Entry 4FM9 (X-ray diffraction, 2.90 A resolution); this record covers chains A and D of the 3 polymer chains in the assembly.

== Chain A ==
Name: DNA topoisomerase 2-alpha
Organism: Homo sapiens
Notes: EC 5.99.1.3
UniProtKB: P11388 (TOP2A_HUMAN); residue numbers follow UniProt; this construct covers 431-1193
Chain sequence (763 residues; each row starts with the number of its first residue):
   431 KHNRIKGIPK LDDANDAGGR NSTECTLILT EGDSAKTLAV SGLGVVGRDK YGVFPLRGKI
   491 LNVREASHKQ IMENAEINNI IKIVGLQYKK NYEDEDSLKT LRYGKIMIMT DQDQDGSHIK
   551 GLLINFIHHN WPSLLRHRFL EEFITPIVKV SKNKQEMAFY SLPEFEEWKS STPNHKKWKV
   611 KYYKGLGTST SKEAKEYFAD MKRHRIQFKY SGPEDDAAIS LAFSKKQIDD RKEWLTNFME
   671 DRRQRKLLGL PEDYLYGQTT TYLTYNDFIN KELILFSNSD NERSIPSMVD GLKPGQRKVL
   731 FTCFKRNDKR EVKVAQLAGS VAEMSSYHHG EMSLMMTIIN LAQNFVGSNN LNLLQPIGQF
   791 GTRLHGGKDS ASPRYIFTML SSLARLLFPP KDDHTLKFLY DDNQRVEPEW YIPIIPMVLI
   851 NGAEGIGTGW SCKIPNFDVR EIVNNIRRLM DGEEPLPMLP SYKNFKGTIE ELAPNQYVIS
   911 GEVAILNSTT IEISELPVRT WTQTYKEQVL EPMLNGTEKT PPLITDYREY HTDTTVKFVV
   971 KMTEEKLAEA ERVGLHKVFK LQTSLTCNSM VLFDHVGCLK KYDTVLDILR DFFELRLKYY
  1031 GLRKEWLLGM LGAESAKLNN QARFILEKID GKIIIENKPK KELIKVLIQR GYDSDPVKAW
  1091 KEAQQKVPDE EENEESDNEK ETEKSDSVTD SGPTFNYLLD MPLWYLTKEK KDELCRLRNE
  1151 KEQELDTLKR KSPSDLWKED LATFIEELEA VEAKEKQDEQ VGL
Unresolved in the structure: 431-432, 1093-1123, 1191-1193
UniProt features mapped onto this chain:
  - region: Lys990 to Ser999 (Interaction with DNA)
  - motif: Ile1018 to Lys1028 (Nuclear export signal)
  - active site: Tyr805 (O-(5'-phospho-DNA)-tyrosine intermediate)
  - binding site (Mg(2+)): Glu461, Asp541, Asp543
  - site: Lys489 (Interaction with DNA), Asn492 (Interaction with DNA), Arg661 (Interaction with DNA), Lys662 (Interaction with DNA), Lys723 (Interaction with DNA), Tyr757 (Interaction with DNA), Ser763 (Interaction with DNA), Arg804 (Transition state stabilizer), Ile856 (Important for DNA bending), Trp931 (Interaction with DNA)
  - modified residue: Ser1106 (Phosphoserine)
  - cross-link (Glycyl lysine isopeptide (Lys-Gly)): Lys440 (interchain with G-Cter in SUMO2), Lys466 (interchain with G-Cter in SUMO2), Lys480 (interchain with G-Cter in SUMO2), Lys529 (interchain with G-Cter in SUMO2), Lys584 (interchain with G-Cter in SUMO2), Lys599 (interchain with G-Cter in SUMO2), Lys614 (interchain with G-Cter in SUMO2), Lys622 (interchain with G-Cter in SUMO2), Lys625 (interchain with G-Cter in SUMO2), Lys632 (interchain with G-Cter in SUMO2), Lys639 (interchain with G-Cter in SUMO2), Lys655 (interchain with G-Cter in SUMO2), Lys662 (interchain with G-Cter in SUMO2), Lys676 (interchain with G-Cter in SUMO2), Lys1075 (interchain with G-Cter in SUMO2), Lys1114 (interchain with G-Cter in SUMO2)
  - natural variant: Arg450 (R450Q: In teniposide (VM-26) resistant cells), Arg487 (R487K: In amsacrine resistant cells)
  - mutagenesis: Glu461 (E461A/C: Impairs bending of target DNA. Strongly reduced DNA cleavage), Asp541 (D541A/C: Impairs bending of target DNA. Strongly reduced DNA cleavage), Asp543 (D543A/C: Impairs bending of target DNA. Strongly reduced DNA cleavage), Asp545 (D545A/C: Strongly reduced DNA cleavage)
Ion coordination: Mg2+ near Asp543 (its only coordinating residue here)
Reported in the primary citation:
  - binding site for the 17-nt DNA strand (chain D): Lys662, Ile856
  - catalytic residues: Tyr805
  - Mg2+ coordination: Asp541, Asp543
  - contacts within the chain: Glu597-Tyr684 (hydrogen bond)
  - specificity-determining residues: Met762, Ser800 (proposed by the authors, not directly observed)
  - binding site for the 13-nt DNA strand: Glu461, Arg804, Ile856
  - post-translational modification sites: Lys662 (citing earlier work)

== Chain D ==
Molecule: 17-nt DNA strand
Sequence (17 nucleotides; numbered 1 to 17; the number before each row is that of its first residue):
     1 CGCGCATCGT CATCCTC

== Chain A / chain D interface ==
Pairs across the interface (39; chain A residue first):
  Lys489(A) - DA6(D)  sugar contact
  Lys489(A) - DT7(D)  sugar contact
  Ile490(A) - DT7(D)  sugar contact
  Leu491(A) - DA6(D)  phosphate contact
  Leu491(A) - DT7(D)  phosphate contact
  Asn492(A) - DT7(D)  hydrogen bond to the phosphate
  Asn492(A) - DC8(D)  hydrogen bond to the phosphate
  Gln500(A) - DA6(D)  hydrogen bond to the phosphate
  His548(A) - DT7(D)  hydrogen bond to the phosphate
  His548(A) - DC8(D)  salt bridge to the phosphate
  Leu552(A) - DT7(D)  phosphate contact
  Phe653(A) - DC8(D)  phosphate contact
  Ile658(A) - DG9(D)  sugar contact
  Ile658(A) - DT10(D)  phosphate contact
  Arg661(A) - DG9(D)  salt bridge to the phosphate
  Lys662(A) - DG9(D)  phosphate contact
  Lys662(A) - DT10(D)  salt bridge to the phosphate
  Ile856(A) - DC8(D)  base contact
  Ile856(A) - DG9(D)  base contact
  Gly857(A) - DC8(D)  sugar contact
  Gly857(A) - DG9(D)  sugar contact
  Thr858(A) - DC8(D)  phosphate contact
  Thr858(A) - DG9(D)  sugar contact
  Gly859(A) - DC8(D)  phosphate contact
  Gly859(A) - DG9(D)  hydrogen bond to the phosphate
  Trp860(A) - DG9(D)  sugar contact
  Ser861(A) - DG9(D)  hydrogen bond to the sugar
  Ser861(A) - DT10(D)  sugar contact
  Lys949(A) - DC15(D)  salt bridge to the phosphate
  Lys990(A) - DT13(D)  phosphate contact
  Lys990(A) - DC14(D)  salt bridge to the phosphate
  Ser994(A) - DA12(D)  hydrogen bond to the phosphate
  Ser994(A) - DT13(D)  hydrogen bond to the phosphate
  Leu995(A) - DA12(D)  phosphate contact
  Thr996(A) - DC11(D)  phosphate contact
  Thr996(A) - DA12(D)  hydrogen bond to the phosphate
  Asn998(A) - DC11(D)  hydrogen bond to the phosphate
  Ser999(A) - DT10(D)  phosphate contact
  Ser999(A) - DC11(D)  hydrogen bond to the phosphate
Other interface residues (no listed pair), chain A (29 interface residues in all): Asn504, Ala652, Asp710, Gln992, Cys997

== In short ==
29 residues of chain A and 10 residues of chain D are in contact; the contacts include 11 hydrogen bonds and 5
salt bridges. Polar pairs include Ser861(A)-DG9(D), Asn492(A)-DT7(D) and Asn492(A)-DC8(D). The paper reports
the catalytic residue Tyr805(A); a binding site for the 13-nt DNA strand at Glu461(A), Arg804(A) and
Ile856(A).
Chain A is DNA topoisomerase 2-alpha (Homo sapiens) and chain D is a 17-nt DNA strand; the structure, Human
topoisomerase II alpha bound to DNA, was determined by X-ray diffraction.
